5G2U - chain A; structure by X-ray diffraction, 1.43 A resolution.

[Chain A]
Protein: 2-O glycosaminoglycan sulfatase
Source organism: Bacteroides thetaiotaomicron
Notes: EC 3.1.6.18; fragment: sulfatase
UniProt: Q8A7C8 (Q8A7C8_BACTN); residues 21-489 here correspond to UniProt positions 13-481 (UniProt number = residue number - 8)
Sequence (489 residues; row label = number of the first residue in the row):
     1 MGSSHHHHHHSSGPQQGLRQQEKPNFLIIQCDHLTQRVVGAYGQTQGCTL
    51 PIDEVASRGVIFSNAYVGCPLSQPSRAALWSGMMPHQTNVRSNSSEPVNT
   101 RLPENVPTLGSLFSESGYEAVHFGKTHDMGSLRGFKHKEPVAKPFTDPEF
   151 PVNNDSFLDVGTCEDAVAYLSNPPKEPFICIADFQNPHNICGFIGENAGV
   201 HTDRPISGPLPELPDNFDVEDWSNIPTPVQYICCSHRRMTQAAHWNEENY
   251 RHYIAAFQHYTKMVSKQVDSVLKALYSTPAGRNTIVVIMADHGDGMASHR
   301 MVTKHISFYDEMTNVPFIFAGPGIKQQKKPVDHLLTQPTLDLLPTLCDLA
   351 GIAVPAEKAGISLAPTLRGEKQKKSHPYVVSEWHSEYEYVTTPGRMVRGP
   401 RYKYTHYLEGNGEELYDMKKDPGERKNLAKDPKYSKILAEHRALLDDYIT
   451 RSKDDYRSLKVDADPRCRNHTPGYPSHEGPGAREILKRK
Disordered / not traced: 1-21, 174-175, 487-489
Sequence notes: expression tag (1-20)
Curated features (UniProtKB/Swiss-Prot):
  - binding site (Zn(2+)): Cys233, Cys234, His470, His477
  - modified residue: Ser72 (3-oxoalanine (Ser))
Bound ions: Zn2+: Cys233, Cys234, His470, His477
From the paper describing this entry:
  - catalytic residues: Ser72, His188 (proposed by the authors, not directly observed)
  - mutagenesis - S72A: abolished catalytic activity
  - mutagenesis - R237A (2,000-fold): decreased catalytic activity

[In short]
Cys233, Cys234, His470 and His477 form the Zn2+ site. UniProt lists 4 Zn2+-binding residues. From the paper:
catalytic residues Ser72 and His188; S72A abolishes catalytic activity.
Chain A is 2-O glycosaminoglycan sulfatase (Bacteroides thetaiotaomicron); the structure, Structure of
BT1596,a 2-O GAG sulfatase, was determined by X-ray diffraction, deposited together with 5G2T, 5G2V, 4AK1 and
4AK2.
